Entry 8TXC (electron microscopy, 3.90 A resolution); this record covers chain A.

== Chain A ==
Name: Mastigoneme-like protein
From: Chlamydomonas reinhardtii
UniProtKB: Q8LRM7 (Q8LRM7_CHLRE); aligned to UniProt positions 1-1977 over residues 1-1977 (the alignment contains insertions or deletions, so no single offset holds)
Sequence (1987 residues; each row starts with the number of its first residue):
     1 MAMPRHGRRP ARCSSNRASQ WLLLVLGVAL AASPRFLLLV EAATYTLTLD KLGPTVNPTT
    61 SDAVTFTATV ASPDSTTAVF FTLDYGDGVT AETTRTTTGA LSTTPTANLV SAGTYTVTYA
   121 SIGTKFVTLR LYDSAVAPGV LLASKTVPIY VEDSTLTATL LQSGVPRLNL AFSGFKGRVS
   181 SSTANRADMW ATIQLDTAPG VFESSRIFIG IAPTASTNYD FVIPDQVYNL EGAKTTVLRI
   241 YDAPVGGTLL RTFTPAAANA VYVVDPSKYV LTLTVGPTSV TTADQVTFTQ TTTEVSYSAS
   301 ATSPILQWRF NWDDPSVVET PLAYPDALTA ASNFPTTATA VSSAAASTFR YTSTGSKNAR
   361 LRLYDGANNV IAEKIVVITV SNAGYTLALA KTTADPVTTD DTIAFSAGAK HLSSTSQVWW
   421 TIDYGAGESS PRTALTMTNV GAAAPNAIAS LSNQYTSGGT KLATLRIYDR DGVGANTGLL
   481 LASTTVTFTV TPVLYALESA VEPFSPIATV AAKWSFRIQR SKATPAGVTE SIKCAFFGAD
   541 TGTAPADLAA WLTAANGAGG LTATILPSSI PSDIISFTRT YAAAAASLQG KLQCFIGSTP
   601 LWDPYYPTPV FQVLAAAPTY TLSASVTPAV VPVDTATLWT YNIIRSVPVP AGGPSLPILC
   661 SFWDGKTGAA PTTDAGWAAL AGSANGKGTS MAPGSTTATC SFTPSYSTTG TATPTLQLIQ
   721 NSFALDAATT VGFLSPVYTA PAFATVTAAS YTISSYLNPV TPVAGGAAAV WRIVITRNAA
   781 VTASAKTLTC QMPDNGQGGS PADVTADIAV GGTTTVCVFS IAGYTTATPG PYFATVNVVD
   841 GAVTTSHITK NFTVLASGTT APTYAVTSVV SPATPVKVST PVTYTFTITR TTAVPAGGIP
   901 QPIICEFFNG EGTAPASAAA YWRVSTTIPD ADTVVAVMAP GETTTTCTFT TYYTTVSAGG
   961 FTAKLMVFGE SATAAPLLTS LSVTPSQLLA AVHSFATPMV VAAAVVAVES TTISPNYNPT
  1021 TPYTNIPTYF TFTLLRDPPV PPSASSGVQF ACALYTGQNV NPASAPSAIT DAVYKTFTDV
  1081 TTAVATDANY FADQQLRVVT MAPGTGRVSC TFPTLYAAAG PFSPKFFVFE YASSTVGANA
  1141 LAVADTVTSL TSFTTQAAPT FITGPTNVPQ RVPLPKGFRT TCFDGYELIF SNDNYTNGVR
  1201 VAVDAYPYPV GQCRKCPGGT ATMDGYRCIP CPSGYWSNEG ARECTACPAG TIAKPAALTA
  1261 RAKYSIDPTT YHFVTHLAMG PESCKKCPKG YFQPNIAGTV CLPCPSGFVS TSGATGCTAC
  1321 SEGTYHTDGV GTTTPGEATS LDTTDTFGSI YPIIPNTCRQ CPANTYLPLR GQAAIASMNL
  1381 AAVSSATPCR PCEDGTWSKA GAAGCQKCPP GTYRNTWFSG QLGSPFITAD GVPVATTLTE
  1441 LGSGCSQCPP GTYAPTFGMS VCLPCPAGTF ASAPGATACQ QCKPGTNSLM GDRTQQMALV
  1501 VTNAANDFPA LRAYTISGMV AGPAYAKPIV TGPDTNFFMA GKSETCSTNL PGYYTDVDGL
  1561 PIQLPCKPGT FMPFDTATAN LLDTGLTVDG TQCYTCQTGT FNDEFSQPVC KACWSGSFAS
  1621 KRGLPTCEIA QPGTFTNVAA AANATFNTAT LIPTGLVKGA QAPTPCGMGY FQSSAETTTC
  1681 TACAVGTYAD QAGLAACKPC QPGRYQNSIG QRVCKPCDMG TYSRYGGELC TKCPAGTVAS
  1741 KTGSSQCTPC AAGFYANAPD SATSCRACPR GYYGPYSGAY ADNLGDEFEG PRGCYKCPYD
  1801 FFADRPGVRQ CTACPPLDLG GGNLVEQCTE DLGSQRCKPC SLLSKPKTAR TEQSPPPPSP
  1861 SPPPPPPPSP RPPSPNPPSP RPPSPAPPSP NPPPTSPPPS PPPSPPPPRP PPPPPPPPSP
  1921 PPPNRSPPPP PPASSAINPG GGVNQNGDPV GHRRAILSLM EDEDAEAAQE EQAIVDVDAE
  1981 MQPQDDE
Disordered / not traced: 1-42, 739-748, 915-930, 974-983, 1946-1955, 1983-1987
Disulfides: C534-C594, C790-C817, C905-C947, C1052-C1110, C1182-C1213, C1216-C1228, C1231-C1244, C1247-C1284, C1287-C1301, C1304-C1317, C1320-C1358, C1361-C1389, C1392-C1405, C1408-C1445, C1448-C1462, C1465-C1479, C1482-C1546, C1566-C1593, C1596-C1610, C1613-C1627, C1666-C1680, C1683-C1697, C1700-C1714, C1717-C1730, C1733-C1747, C1750-C1765, C1768-C1794, C1797-C1811, C1814-C1837
Differences from the reference sequence: conflict L141 (Val in Q8LRM7), L142 (Thr in Q8LRM7), A143 (Gly in Q8LRM7), 25 further conflict positions vs the reference (Q8LRM7) not listed; expression tag (1978-1987)

== Overview ==
Chain A is Mastigoneme-like protein (Chlamydomonas reinhardtii); the structure, Characterization of the
Chlamydomonas Flagellar Mastigoneme Filament Subunit MST1 Structure at 3.9 angstrom, was determined by
electron microscopy together with 8TX1 and 8TXB from the same study.
